PDB entry 6PIF | electron microscopy, 3.40 A resolution | chains A and 1 of the 11 polymer chains in the assembly

[Chain A]
Molecule: Cas7, type I-F CRISPR-associated protein
Organism: Vibrio cholerae
Sequence (350 residues; each row starts with the number of its first residue; note: 1 number in that range is skipped by the numbering (no residue carries it; nothing is unmodelled there)):
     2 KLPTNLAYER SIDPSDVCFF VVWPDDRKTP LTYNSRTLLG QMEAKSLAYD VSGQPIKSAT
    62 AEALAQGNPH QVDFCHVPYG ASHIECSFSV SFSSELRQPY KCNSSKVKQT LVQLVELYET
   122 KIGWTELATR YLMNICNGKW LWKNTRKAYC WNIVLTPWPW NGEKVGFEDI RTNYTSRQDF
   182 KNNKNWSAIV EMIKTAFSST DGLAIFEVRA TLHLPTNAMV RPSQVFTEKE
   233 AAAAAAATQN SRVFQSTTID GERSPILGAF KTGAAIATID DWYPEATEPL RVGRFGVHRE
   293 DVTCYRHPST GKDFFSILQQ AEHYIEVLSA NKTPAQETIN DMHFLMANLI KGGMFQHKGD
Disordered / not traced: 233-239

[Chain 1]
Molecule: guide RNA
Organism: Vibrio cholerae
Sequence (60 nucleotides; row label = number of the first residue in the row):
     1 CUGAUAACUU ACAGGACGCU UUGGCUUCAU UGCUUUUCAG GUGAACUGCC GAGUAGGUAG

[Chain A / chain 1 interface]
Contacting residue pairs - 47 pairs, chain A then chain 1:
  Ala8(A) with U5(1), base contact
  Tyr9(A) with U5(1), hydrogen bond to the sugar
  Glu10(A) with U5(1), phosphate contact; A6(1), phosphate contact
  Arg11(A) with A6(1), hydrogen bond to the phosphate; A7(1), salt bridge to the phosphate
  Leu39(A) with A13(1), sugar contact; G15(1), phosphate contact
  Leu40(A) with A13(1), hydrogen bond to the sugar; G14(1), phosphate contact; G15(1), hydrogen bond to the phosphate
  Gly41(A) with A13(1), base contact
  Glu44(A) with C12(1), hydrogen bond to the sugar; A13(1), base contact
  His71(A) with A13(1), base contact
  Tyr101(A) with U2(1), phosphate contact; A4(1), hydrogen bond to the sugar; U5(1), sugar contact
  Lys102(A) with A4(1), base contact; U5(1), hydrogen bond to the base
  Trp143(A) with C8(1), base contact
  Lys144(A) with U10(1), phosphate contact; A11(1), salt bridge to the phosphate
  Arg222(A) with A11(1), phosphate contact
  Ser224(A) with U10(1), phosphate contact
  Gln225(A) with U9(1), phosphate contact; U10(1), hydrogen bond to the phosphate; A11(1), hydrogen bond to the phosphate
  Val226(A) with U9(1), base contact
  Phe227(A) with U9(1), base contact
  Gln247(A) with U9(1), phosphate contact
  Phe262(A) with A7(1), sugar contact; C8(1), phosphate contact
  Lys263(A) with C8(1), hydrogen bond to the base; U10(1), salt bridge to the phosphate
  Ala266(A) with C8(1), sugar contact
  Arg283(A) with A7(1), sugar contact; C8(1), salt bridge to the phosphate
  Arg291(A) with C8(1), sugar contact; U9(1), phosphate contact; U10(1), hydrogen bond to the sugar
  Lys343(A) with A6(1), sugar contact
  Gly344(A) with A6(1), sugar contact
  Gly345(A) with A6(1), sugar contact
  Met346(A) with U5(1), hydrogen bond to the base; A6(1), base contact
  Asp352(A) with A6(1), base contact
Also at the interface, not in a pair above, chain A (32 interface residues in all): Gln42, Glu229, Arg244

[Summary]
32 residues of chain A and 13 residues of chain 1 are in contact; the contacts include 12 hydrogen bonds and 4
salt bridges. Polar pairs include Lys102(A)-U5(1), Lys263(A)-C8(1) and Met346(A)-U5(1).
Here chain A is Cas7, type I-F CRISPR-associated protein and chain 1 is guide RNA, both from Vibrio cholerae.
Entry 6PIF (V. cholerae TniQ-Cascade complex, open conformation) was determined by electron microscopy,
deposited together with 6PIG and 6PIJ.
